PDB entry 5KTE | X-ray diffraction, 3.94 A resolution | chains A and H of the 3 polymer chains in the assembly

[Chain A]
Name: Divalent metal cation transporter MntH
From: Deinococcus radiodurans
Reference sequence: Q9RTP8 (MNTH_DEIRA); numbering as in UniProt (aligned over 26-436)
Chain sequence (420 residues; each row starts with the number of its first residue):
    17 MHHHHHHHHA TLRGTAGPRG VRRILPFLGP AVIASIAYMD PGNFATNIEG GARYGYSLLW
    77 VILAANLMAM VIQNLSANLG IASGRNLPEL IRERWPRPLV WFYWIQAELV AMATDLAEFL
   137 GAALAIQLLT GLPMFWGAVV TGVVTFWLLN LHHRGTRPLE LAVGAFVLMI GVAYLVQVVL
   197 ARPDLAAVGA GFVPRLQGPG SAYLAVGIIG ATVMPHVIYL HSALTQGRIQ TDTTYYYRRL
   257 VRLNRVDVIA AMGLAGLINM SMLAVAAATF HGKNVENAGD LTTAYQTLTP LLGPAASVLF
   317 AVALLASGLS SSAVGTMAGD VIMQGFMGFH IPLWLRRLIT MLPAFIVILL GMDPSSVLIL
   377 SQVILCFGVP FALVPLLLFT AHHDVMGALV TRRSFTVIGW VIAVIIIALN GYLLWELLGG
Disordered / not traced: 17-42, 166-175, 237-258, 305-309, 342-352, 429-436
Differences from the reference sequence: initiating methionine (17); expression tag (18-25); engineered mutation H168 (Gln in Q9RTP8), H169 (Lys in Q9RTP8), Y251 (Glu in Q9RTP8), Y252 (Glu in Q9RTP8), Y253 (Lys in Q9RTP8), H398 (Arg in Q9RTP8), H399 (Arg in Q9RTP8)
What the authors report for this chain:
  - specificity-determining residues: M230 (citing earlier work)
  - mutagenesis - G45F, G45R: unchanged expression
  - contacts within the chain: I142-G153

[Chain H]
Name: Fab Heavy Chain
From: Mus musculus
Notes: antibody fragment or engineered binder
Chain sequence (213 residues; numbered 1 to 213; the number before each row is that of its first residue):
     1 QVQLTESGPG LVAPSQSLSI TCTVSGFSLT SYGVHWVRQP PGKGLEWLVV IWSDGSTTYN
    61 SALKSRLSIS KDNSKSQVFL KMNSLQTDDT AMYYCAREPP YGYWGQGTTL TVSSAKTTPP
   121 SVYPLAPGCA STTGSSVTLG CLVKGYFPES VTVTWNSGSL SSSVHTFPAL LQSGLYTMSS
   181 SVTVPSSTWP SQTVTCSVAH PASSTTVDKK LEP
Disordered / not traced: 130-131
Cystine bridges: C22-C95, C141-C196

[Chain A / chain H interface]
Residue-residue contacts (9):
  R69(A) with S31(H); W52(H), hydrogen bond (backbone-side chain)
  G288(A) with H35(H), hydrogen bond (backbone-side chain); Y101(H), hydrogen bond (backbone-side chain)
  K289(A) with P99(H)
  N290(A) with G33(H); E98(H), hydrogen bond (side chain-backbone); P99(H)
  V291(A) with P99(H), hydrogen bond (backbone-backbone)
Interface residues without a listed pair, chain A (6 interface residues in all): Y70
Interface residues without a listed pair, chain H (9 interface residues in all): Y32, D54

[Overview]
6 residues of chain A and 9 residues of chain H are in contact, with 5 hydrogen bonds. Polar contacts include
R69(A)-W52(H), G288(A)-H35(H) and G288(A)-Y101(H). From the paper: G45F and G45R of chain A leave expression
unchanged; the specificity determinant M230(A).
Here chain A is Divalent metal cation transporter MntH (Deinococcus radiodurans) and chain H is Fab Heavy
Chain (Mus musculus). Entry 5KTE (Crystal structure of Deinococcus radiodurans MntH, an Nramp-family
transition metal transporter) was determined by X-ray diffraction.
